Entry 8B1T (electron microscopy, 3.40 A resolution); this record covers chains B and C of the 5 polymer chains in the assembly.

# Chain B
Name: RecBCD enzyme subunit RecB
From: Escherichia coli
Notes: EC 3.1.11.5
Reference sequence: A0A024LB08 (A0A024LB08_ECOLX); residues 1-1180 here = UniProt positions 1-1180
Sequence (1180 residues; each row starts with the number of its first residue):
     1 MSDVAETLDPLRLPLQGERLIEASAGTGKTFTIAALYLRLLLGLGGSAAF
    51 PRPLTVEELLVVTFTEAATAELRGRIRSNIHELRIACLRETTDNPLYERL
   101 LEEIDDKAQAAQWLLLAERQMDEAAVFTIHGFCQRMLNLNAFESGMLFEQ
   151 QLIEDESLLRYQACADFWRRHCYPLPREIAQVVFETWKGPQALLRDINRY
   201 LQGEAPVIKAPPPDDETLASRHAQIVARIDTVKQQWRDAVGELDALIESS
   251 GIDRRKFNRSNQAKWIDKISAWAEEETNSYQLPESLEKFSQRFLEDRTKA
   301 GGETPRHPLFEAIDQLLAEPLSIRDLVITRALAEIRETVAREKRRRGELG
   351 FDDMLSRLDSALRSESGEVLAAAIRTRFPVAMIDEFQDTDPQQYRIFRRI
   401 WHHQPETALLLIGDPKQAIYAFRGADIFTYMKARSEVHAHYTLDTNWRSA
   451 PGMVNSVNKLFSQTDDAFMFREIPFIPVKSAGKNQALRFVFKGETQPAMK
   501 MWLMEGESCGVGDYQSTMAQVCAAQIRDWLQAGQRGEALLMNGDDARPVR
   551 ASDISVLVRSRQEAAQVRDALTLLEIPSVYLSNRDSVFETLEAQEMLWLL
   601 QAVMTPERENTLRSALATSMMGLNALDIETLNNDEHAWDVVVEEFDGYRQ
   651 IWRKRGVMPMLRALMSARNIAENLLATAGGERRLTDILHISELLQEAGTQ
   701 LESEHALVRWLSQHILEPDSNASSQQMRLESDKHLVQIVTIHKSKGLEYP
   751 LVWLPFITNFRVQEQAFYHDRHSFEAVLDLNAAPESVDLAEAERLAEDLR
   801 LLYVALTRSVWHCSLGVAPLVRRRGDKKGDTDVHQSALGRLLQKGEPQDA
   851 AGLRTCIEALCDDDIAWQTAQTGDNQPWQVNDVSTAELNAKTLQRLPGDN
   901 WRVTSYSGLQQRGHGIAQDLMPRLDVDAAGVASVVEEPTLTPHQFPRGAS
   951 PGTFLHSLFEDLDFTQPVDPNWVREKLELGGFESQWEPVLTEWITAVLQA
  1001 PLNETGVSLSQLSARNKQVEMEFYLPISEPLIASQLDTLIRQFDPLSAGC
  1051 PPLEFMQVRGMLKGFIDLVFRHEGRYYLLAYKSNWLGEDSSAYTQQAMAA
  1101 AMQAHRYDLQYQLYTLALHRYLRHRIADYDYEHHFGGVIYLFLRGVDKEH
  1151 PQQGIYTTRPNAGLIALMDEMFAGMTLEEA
Unresolved in the structure: 1-4, 912-940, 1175-1180
Differences from the reference sequence: engineered mutation A1080 (Asp in A0A024LB08)
Metal / ion sites: Mg2+: T30 (together with AMP-PNP)
Residues lining bound ligands: AMP-PNP (ANP; phosphoaminophosphonic acid-adenylate ester): S24, A25, G26, T27, G28, K29, T30, F31, E385, Q417, W447, R448, K483, G746, E748, R808
Reported in the primary citation:
  - mutagenesis - D1080A: abolished catalytic activity on DNA substrates (citing earlier work)

# Chain C
Name: RecBCD enzyme subunit RecC
From: Escherichia coli
Notes: EC 3.1.11.5
Reference sequence: P07648 (RECC_ECOLI); numbering as in UniProt (aligned over 1-1122)
Sequence (1122 residues; numbered 1 to 1122; the number before each row is that of its first residue):
     1 MLRVYHSNRLDVLEALMEFIVERERLDDPFEPEMILVQSTGMAQWLQMTL
    51 SQKFGIAANIDFPLPASFIWDMFVRVLPEIPKESAFNKQSMSWKLMTLLP
   101 QLLEREDFTLLRHYLTDDSDKRKLFQLSSKAADLFDQYLVYRPDWLAQWE
   151 TGHLVEGLGEAQAWQAPLWKALVEYTHQLGQPRWHRANLYQRFIETLESA
   201 TTCPPGLPSRVFICGISALPPVYLQALQALGKHIEIHLLFTNPCRYYWGD
   251 IKDPAYLAKLLTRQRRHSFEDRELPLFRDSENAGQLFNSDGEQDVGNPLL
   301 ASWGKLGRDYIYLLSDLESSQELDAFVDVTPDNLLHNIQSDILELENRAV
   351 AGVNIEEFSRSDNKRPLDPLDSSITFHVCHSPQREVEVLHDRLLAMLEED
   401 PTLTPRDIIVMVADIDSYSPFIQAVFGSAPADRYLPYAISDRRARQSHPV
   451 LEAFISLLSLPDSRFVSEDVLALLDVPVLAARFDITEEGLRYLRQWVNES
   501 GIRWGIDDDNVRELELPATGQHTWRFGLTRMLLGYAMESAQGEWQSVLPY
   551 DESSGLIAELVGHLASLLMQLNIWRRGLAQERPLEEWLPVCRDMLNAFFL
   601 PDAETEAAMTLIEQQWQAIIAEGLGAQYGDAVPLSLLRDELAQRLDQERI
   651 SQRFLAGPVNICTLMPMRSIPFKVVCLLGMNDGVYPRQLAPLGFDLMSQK
   701 PKRGDRSRRDDDRYLFLEALISAQQKLYISYIGRSIQDNSERFPSVLVQE
   751 LIDYIGQSHYLPGDEALNCDESEARVKAHLTCLHTRMPFDPQNYQPGERQ
   801 SYAREWLPAASQAGKAHSEFVQPLPFTLPETVPLETLQRFWAHPVRAFFQ
   851 MRLQVNFRTEDSEIPDTEPFILEGLSRYQINQQLLNALVEQDDAERLFRR
   901 FRAAGDLPYGAFGEIFWETQCQEMQQLADRVIACRQPGQSMEIDLACNGV
   951 QITGWLPQVQPDGLLRWRPSLLSVAQGMQLWLEHLVYCASGGNGESRLFL
  1001 RKDGEWRFPPLAAEQALHYLSQLIEGYREGMSAPLLVLPESGGAWLKTCY
  1051 DAQNDAMLDDDSTLQKARTKFLQAYEGNMMVRGEGDDIWYQRLWRQLTPE
  1101 TMEAIVEQSQRFLLPLFRFNQS
Unresolved in the structure: 253-293, 1122
Reported in the primary citation:
  - conformationally variable residues (helix shift): K252 to D294

# Interface between chain B and chain C
Residue-residue contacts - 212 pairs, chain B then chain C:
  R73(B) - D682(C)
  R77(B) - Q749(C)
  R77(B) - D753(C)  salt bridge
  L88(B) - V353(C)
  R89(B) - A351(C)  hydrogen bond (side chain-backbone)
  R89(B) - G352(C)
  R89(B) - F358(C)
  R89(B) - D770(C)  salt bridge
  Q112(B) - D294(C)  hydrogen bond
  L115(B) - D294(C)
  E118(B) - V746(C)
  R119(B) - D294(C)  salt bridge
  R119(B) - S302(C)
  R119(B) - R709(C)  hydrogen bond (backbone-side chain)
  R119(B) - R713(C)
  R119(B) - E750(C)
  Q120(B) - R709(C)
  D122(B) - Q688(C)  hydrogen bond (backbone-side chain)
  D122(B) - R709(C)  salt bridge
  D122(B) - V746(C)
  E123(B) - R709(C)  salt bridge
  L139(B) - A690(C)  hydrophobic
  L139(B) - L692(C)
  A141(B) - Y114(C)
  F142(B) - L110(C)  hydrophobic
  F142(B) - L111(C)  hydrophobic
  F142(B) - Y114(C)
  F142(B) - L127(C)  hydrophobic
  G145(B) - Y114(C)
  G145(B) - K123(C)  hydrogen bond (backbone-side chain)
  M146(B) - Y114(C)  hydrogen bond (backbone-side chain)
  L147(B) - K123(C)
  L147(B) - Q126(C)
  F148(B) - Y114(C)
  F148(B) - Q126(C)  hydrogen bond (backbone-side chain)
  F148(B) - F694(C)  hydrophobic
  E149(B) - Q126(C)
  Y161(B) - T867(C)
  Q162(B) - R464(C)  hydrogen bond
  D166(B) - R464(C)  salt bridge
  D166(B) - L516(C)
  W168(B) - F870(C)
  W168(B) - F912(C)  hydrophobic
  R169(B) - W504(C)
  R169(B) - P517(C)
  R169(B) - T867(C)  hydrogen bond
  R169(B) - E868(C)  salt bridge
  R169(B) - F870(C)
  R170(B) - E515(C)
  R170(B) - L516(C)
  R170(B) - P517(C)
  C172(B) - F912(C)
  Y173(B) - E868(C)
  Y173(B) - F870(C)
  Y173(B) - Y909(C)  hydrophobic
  R177(B) - A911(C)
  R177(B) - E914(C)  salt bridge
  R177(B) - E918(C)
  A180(B) - A911(C)  hydrophobic
  A180(B) - I915(C)
  Q181(B) - I915(C)
  F184(B) - F912(C)  hydrophobic
  F184(B) - I915(C)  hydrophobic
  K188(B) - I871(C)
  P190(B) - F870(C)
  Q191(B) - I871(C)
  R345(B) - R122(C)  hydrogen bond (backbone-side chain)
  G347(B) - R122(C)
  E365(B) - H113(C)  salt bridge
  S366(B) - L110(C)
  L581(B) - D738(C)
  L591(B) - I1088(C)  hydrophobic
  L591(B) - R1095(C)
  W598(B) - F857(C)  hydrophobic
  W598(B) - R858(C)  hydrogen bond (side chain-backbone)
  W598(B) - I1088(C)  hydrophobic
  R613(B) - L853(C)
  R613(B) - Q854(C)
  R613(B) - V855(C)
  S614(B) - N856(C)  hydrogen bond (side chain-backbone)
  S614(B) - F857(C)
  A617(B) - V855(C)  hydrophobic
  A617(B) - R1092(C)  hydrogen bond (backbone-side chain)
  T618(B) - R1092(C)
  S619(B) - R1092(C)
  G622(B) - H817(C)
  L623(B) - F820(C)
  L623(B) - R1092(C)  hydrogen bond (backbone-side chain)
  N624(B) - S818(C)  hydrogen bond
  N624(B) - F820(C)
  A625(B) - F820(C)  hydrogen bond (backbone-backbone)
  L626(B) - L824(C)  hydrophobic
  E629(B) - R852(C)  salt bridge
  N632(B) - L853(C)  hydrogen bond (side chain-backbone)
  R655(B) - G427(C)  hydrogen bond (side chain-backbone)
  R655(B) - Y434(C)
  M658(B) - A424(C)  hydrophobic
  M658(B) - S428(C)
  P659(B) - S428(C)
  R662(B) - E805(C)
  R662(B) - W806(C)
  M665(B) - W806(C)  hydrophobic
  A671(B) - W806(C)  hydrophobic
  E672(B) - P808(C)
  E672(B) - G814(C)
  N673(B) - K815(C)
  N673(B) - H817(C)
  L674(B) - H817(C)
  L675(B) - F789(C)  hydrophobic
  L675(B) - A809(C)  hydrophobic
  A676(B) - G814(C)
  A676(B) - K815(C)
  A676(B) - A816(C)
  T677(B) - A816(C)
  T677(B) - H817(C)  hydrogen bond (side chain-backbone)
  R683(B) - R1095(C)
  L684(B) - F789(C)  hydrophobic
  T685(B) - M787(C)
  E692(B) - Q383(C)
  Q695(B) - P420(C)
  Q695(B) - A424(C)
  E696(B) - F421(C)
  T699(B) - P420(C)
  Q700(B) - R445(C)  hydrogen bond (backbone-side chain)
  E702(B) - H448(C)  hydrogen bond (side chain-backbone)
  R709(B) - R494(C)
  S712(B) - E860(C)
  L716(B) - D861(C)
  L716(B) - E863(C)
  S723(B) - Q737(C)
  Q726(B) - Q737(C)
  R728(B) - I736(C)
  L729(B) - I736(C)
  L729(B) - Q737(C)
  L729(B) - N739(C)
  L729(B) - R786(C)  hydrogen bond (backbone-side chain)
  E730(B) - R786(C)
  D732(B) - N739(C)  hydrogen bond
  D732(B) - R786(C)
  T885(B) - Q812(C)
  L888(B) - P791(C)  hydrophobic
  L888(B) - Y794(C)
  L888(B) - Q795(C)
  L888(B) - A810(C)
  L888(B) - S811(C)
  N889(B) - Y794(C)
  N889(B) - Q800(C)  hydrogen bond (backbone-side chain)
  A890(B) - Y794(C)  hydrophobic
  A890(B) - Q800(C)
  K891(B) - Q800(C)
  K891(B) - S801(C)  hydrogen bond (backbone-backbone)
  K891(B) - Y802(C)  hydrogen bond
  T892(B) - E398(C)
  T892(B) - Y802(C)
  L893(B) - E398(C)
  R895(B) - L397(C)  hydrogen bond (side chain-backbone)
  R895(B) - D400(C)  hydrogen bond (side chain-backbone)
  R895(B) - P401(C)  hydrogen bond (side chain-backbone)
  R895(B) - L403(C)  hydrogen bond (side chain-backbone)
  L896(B) - D432(C)
  P897(B) - L397(C)  hydrophobic
  P897(B) - Y434(C)
  G898(B) - P405(C)
  D899(B) - P436(C)
  W901(B) - R406(C)
  W901(B) - A656(C)
  R902(B) - A656(C)
  V903(B) - M48(C)  hydrophobic
  V903(B) - A656(C)  hydrogen bond (backbone-backbone)
  E978(B) - Q617(C)
  R1015(B) - F30(C)
  N1016(B) - F30(C)
  K1017(B) - F30(C)
  Q1018(B) - F30(C)  hydrogen bond (side chain-backbone)
  Q1018(B) - P32(C)
  Q1018(B) - N59(C)
  M1021(B) - N59(C)
  E1022(B) - A57(C)
  E1022(B) - A58(C)
  F1023(B) - I56(C)  hydrophobic
  F1023(B) - A57(C)
  Y1024(B) - Q47(C)
  Y1024(B) - M48(C)  hydrophobic
  Y1024(B) - S51(C)
  Y1024(B) - I56(C)
  Y1024(B) - A57(C)  hydrogen bond (backbone-backbone)
  L1025(B) - G55(C)
  P1026(B) - S51(C)
  P1026(B) - Q52(C)
  P1026(B) - G55(C)
  M1061(B) - M48(C)
  M1061(B) - S51(C)  hydrogen bond
  M1061(B) - Q52(C)
  V1069(B) - F30(C)  hydrophobic
  R1071(B) - D28(C)  salt bridge
  R1071(B) - P29(C)
  R1071(B) - F30(C)
  Y1076(B) - P29(C)
  Y1076(B) - F30(C)  hydrophobic
  A1117(B) - I56(C)
  R1120(B) - G55(C)  hydrogen bond (side chain-backbone)
  R1120(B) - I56(C)
  Y1121(B) - P29(C)  hydrogen bond (side chain-backbone)
  Y1121(B) - I56(C)
  Y1121(B) - N59(C)  hydrogen bond
  H1124(B) - R25(C)  hydrogen bond (backbone-side chain)
  H1124(B) - F54(C)
  R1125(B) - R25(C)
  R1125(B) - L26(C)
  R1125(B) - D28(C)
  R1125(B) - P29(C)  hydrogen bond (side chain-backbone)
  R1125(B) - E31(C)  hydrogen bond (side chain-backbone)
Interface residues without a listed pair, chain B (145 interface residues in all): A70, G74, H81, M121, L158, A165, G189, R344, R346, E592, Q594, Q601, M620, M621, I628, S666, L688, M727, S731, Q894, S950, S1028, K1063, F1070, R1123, I1126, A1127
Interface residues without a listed pair, chain C (154 interface residues in all): V21, Q44, K130, W164, P298, A301, H380, E387, L394, A395, T404, Q423, A429, L435, Q446, S447, P449, T610, Q643, Q652, L655, G657, P686, G693, F743, A803, R804, L807, E819, Q822, F848, T859, S862, D866, Q1091

# Summary
145 residues of chain B face 154 of chain C across their interface; the contacts include 40 hydrogen bonds and
11 salt bridges. Polar pairs include R77(B)-D753(C), R89(B)-D770(C) and R119(B)-D294(C). Ligands of chain B:
AMP-PNP. From the paper: D1080A of chain B abolishes catalytic activity on DNA substrates; conformational
variability at K252(C).
Here chain B is RecBCD enzyme subunit RecB and chain C is RecBCD enzyme subunit RecC, both from Escherichia
coli. Entry 8B1T (RecBCD-DNA in complex with the phage protein Abc2) was determined by electron microscopy
(same publication as 8B1R and 8B1U).
